PDB entry 7DJ1 | X-ray diffraction, 3.53 A resolution | chain A

Chain A:
Molecule: Na(+):neurotransmitter symporter (Snf family)
From: Aquifex aeolicus
UniProt: O67854 (O67854_AQUAE); residues 1-513 here = UniProt positions 1-513
Chain sequence (513 residues; row label = number of the first residue in the row):
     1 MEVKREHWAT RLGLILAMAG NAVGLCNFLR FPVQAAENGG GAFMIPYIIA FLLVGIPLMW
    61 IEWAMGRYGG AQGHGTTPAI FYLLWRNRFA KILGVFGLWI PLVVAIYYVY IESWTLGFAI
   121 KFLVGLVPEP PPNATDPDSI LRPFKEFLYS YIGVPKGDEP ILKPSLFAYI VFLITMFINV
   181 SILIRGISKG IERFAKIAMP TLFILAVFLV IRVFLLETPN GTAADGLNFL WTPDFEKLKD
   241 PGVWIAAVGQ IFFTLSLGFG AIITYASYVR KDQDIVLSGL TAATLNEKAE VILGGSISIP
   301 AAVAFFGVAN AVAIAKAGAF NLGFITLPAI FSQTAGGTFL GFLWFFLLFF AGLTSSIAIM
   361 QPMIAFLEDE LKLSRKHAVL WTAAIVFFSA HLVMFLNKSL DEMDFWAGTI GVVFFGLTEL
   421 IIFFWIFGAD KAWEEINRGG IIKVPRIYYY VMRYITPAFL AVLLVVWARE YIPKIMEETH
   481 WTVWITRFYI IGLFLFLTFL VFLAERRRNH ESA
Disordered / not traced: 1-4, 133-135, 468-479, 508-513
Sequence notes: engineered mutation Cys26 (Gly in O67854)
Bound ions: Na+ site 1: Gly20, Val23, Ala351, Thr354, Ser355; Na+ site 2: Ala22, Asn27, Thr254, Asn286 (together with leucine)
Residues lining bound ligands: leucine (LEU): Asn21, Ala22, Val23, Gly24, Leu25, Cys26, Asn27, Val104, Tyr108, Phe253, Thr254, Leu255, Ser256, Phe259, Ser355, Ile359
What the authors report for this chain:
  - conformationally variable residues (side-chain flip): Phe253
  - mutagenesis - T354A: decreased binding to pH 5.5
  - mutagenesis - N27A: decreased binding to the lower pH

Summary:
Chain A binds leucine. The Na+ site 1 is built by Gly20, Val23, Ala351, Thr354 and Ser355. Ala22, Asn27,
Thr254 and Asn286 coordinate Na+ site 2. From the paper: T354A reduces binding to pH 5.5; conformational
variability at Phe253.
Chain A is Na(+):neurotransmitter symporter (Snf family) (Aquifex aeolicus); the structure, Crystal structure
of the G26C mutant of LeuT, was determined by X-ray diffraction, deposited together with 7DII, 7DIX, 7DJ2 and
7DJC.
